Entry 3T4D (X-ray diffraction, 1.70 A resolution); this record covers chain A.

== Chain A ==
Name: Potassium channel protein
Source organism: Bacillus cereus
UniProt: Q81HW2 (Q81HW2_BACCR); residues 20-110 here = UniProt positions 20-110
Amino-acid sequence (97 residues; numbered 18 to 114; the number before each row is that of its first residue):
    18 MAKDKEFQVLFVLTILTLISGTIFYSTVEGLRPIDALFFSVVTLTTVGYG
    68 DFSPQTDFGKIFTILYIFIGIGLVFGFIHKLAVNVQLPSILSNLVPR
Disordered / not traced: 18-20, 114
Sequence notes: expression tag (18-19, 111-114); engineered mutation Phe55 (Tyr in Q81HW2), Tyr66 (Asp in Q81HW2), Asp68 (Asn in Q81HW2)
Ion coordination: K+ site 1: Thr63, Val64; K+ site 2 near Thr63 (its only coordinating residue here); K+ site 3: Val64, Gly65; K+ site 4: Gly65, Tyr66

== Summary ==
Gly65 and Tyr66 form the K+ site 4. Val64 and Gly65 coordinate K+ site 3.
Chain A is Potassium channel protein (Bacillus cereus); the structure, Crystal Structure of NaK2K Channel Y55F
Mutant, was determined by X-ray diffraction (same publication as 3TET, 3T1C, 3T2M, 3T4Z and 3TCU).
